2IHL - chain A; structure by X-ray diffraction, 1.40 A resolution.

# Chain A
Molecule: Japanese quail egg white lysozyme
Source organism: Coturnix japonica
Notes: EC 3.2.1.17
UniProt: P00701 (LYSC_COTJA); residues 1-129 here correspond to UniProt positions 19-147 (UniProt number = residue number + 18)
Chain sequence (129 residues; numbered 1 to 129; the number before each row is that of its first residue):
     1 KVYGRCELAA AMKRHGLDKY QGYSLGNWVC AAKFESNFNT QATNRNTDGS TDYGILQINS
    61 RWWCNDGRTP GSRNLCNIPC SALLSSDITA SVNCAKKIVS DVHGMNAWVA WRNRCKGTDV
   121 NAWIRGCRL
Cystine bridges: Cys6-Cys127, Cys30-Cys115, Cys64-Cys80, Cys76-Cys94
Ion coordination: Na+: Ser60, Cys64, Ser72, Arg73
Curated features (UniProtKB/Swiss-Prot):
  - active site: Glu35, Asp52

# Summary
Ser60, Cys64, Ser72 and Arg73 coordinate Na+. UniProt lists active-site residues Glu35 and Asp52.
Chain A is Japanese quail egg white lysozyme (Coturnix japonica); the structure, Lysozyme (e.c.3.2.1.17)
(japanese quail), was determined by X-ray diffraction together with 1JHL from the same study.
